PDB entry 4FHT | X-ray diffraction, 2.15 A resolution | chains A and B

== Chain A (and B) ==
Molecule: PcaV transcriptional regulator
Source organism: Streptomyces coelicolor
Notes: chain B of this document is another copy of the same molecule, construct and numbering; everything in this record applies to it too
UniProtKB: Q9XAM6 (Q9XAM6_STRCO); residue numbers follow UniProt; this construct covers 1-154
Chain sequence (157 residues; numbered -2 to 154; the number before each row is that of its first residue; numbers below 1 keep their minus sign (Gly-2 is residue -2)):
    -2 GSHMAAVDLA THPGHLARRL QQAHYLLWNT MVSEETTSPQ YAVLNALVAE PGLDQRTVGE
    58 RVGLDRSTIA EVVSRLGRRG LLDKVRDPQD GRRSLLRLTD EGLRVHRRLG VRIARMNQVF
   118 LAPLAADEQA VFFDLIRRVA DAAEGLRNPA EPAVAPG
Not modelled in the structure: -2 to 0, 142-154 (chain B: -2 to -1, 142-154)
Differences from the reference sequence: expression tag (-2 to 0)
Ligand contacts:
  - 3,4-dihydroxybenzoic acid (DHB), molecule 1: Leu6, His9, Gly11, His12, Arg15
  - 3,4-dihydroxybenzoic acid (DHB), molecule 2: His21, Trp25, Ser35, Pro36, Tyr38, Ala39, Ile110, Met113
What the authors report for this chain:
  - binding site for 3,4-dihydroxybenzoic acid: Leu6, His9, Gly11, His12, Arg15, His21, Trp25, Ser35, Tyr38, Ala39, Ile110, Met113, Asn114
  - specificity-determining residues: His9, His21
  - conformationally variable residues (domain motion): Val29 to Arg83, Ser91 to Ala111
  - mutagenesis - R15A, R15K: abolished binding to 3,4-dihydroxybenzoic acid
  - mutagenesis - R15A: abolished binding to DNA
  - mutagenesis - R15K: unchanged binding to DNA
  - mutagenesis - R15A, R15K: unchanged stability

== Interface between chain A and chain B ==
Pairs across the interface (99):
  Met1(A) - Leu100(B)
  Met1(A) - Arg104(B)
  Ala2(A) - Val45(B)
  Ala2(A) - His103(B)
  Ala3(A) - Asn42(B)
  Ala3(A) - Val45(B)
  Ala3(A) - Ala46(B)
  Val4(A) - Tyr38(B)
  Val4(A) - Asn42(B)  hydrogen bond (backbone-side chain)
  Leu6(A) - Ala39(B)  hydrophobic
  Ala7(A) - Phe130(B)
  Thr8(A) - Phe130(B)
  His9(A) - Ile110(B)
  His9(A) - Asn114(B)
  Pro10(A) - Asn114(B)
  Pro10(A) - Phe117(B)  hydrophobic
  Pro10(A) - Leu118(B)  hydrophobic
  Gly11(A) - His21(B)  hydrogen bond (backbone-side chain)
  His12(A) - Val59(B)
  Leu13(A) - Ile133(B)  hydrophobic
  Ala14(A) - Leu17(B)  hydrophobic
  Ala14(A) - Gln18(B)
  Arg15(A) - Gln18(B)  hydrogen bond (backbone-side chain)
  Arg15(A) - Pro36(B)
  Arg15(A) - Val59(B)  hydrogen bond (side chain-backbone)
  Arg15(A) - Gly60(B)  hydrogen bond (side chain-backbone)
  Arg15(A) - Leu61(B)
  Arg16(A) - Arg58(B)
  Arg16(A) - Gly60(B)
  Leu17(A) - Ala14(B)  hydrophobic
  Leu17(A) - Ile133(B)  hydrophobic
  Leu17(A) - Val136(B)  hydrophobic
  Leu17(A) - Ala137(B)
  Gln18(A) - Ala14(B)
  Gln18(A) - Arg15(B)  hydrogen bond (side chain-backbone)
  Gln18(A) - Gln18(B)
  Gln19(A) - Gly60(B)  hydrogen bond (side chain-backbone)
  Gln19(A) - Leu61(B)
  Ala20(A) - Ala137(B)
  Ala20(A) - Ala140(B)  hydrophobic
  His21(A) - Gly11(B)  hydrogen bond (side chain-backbone)
  Pro36(A) - Arg15(B)
  Tyr38(A) - Val4(B)
  Asn42(A) - Ala3(B)
  Asn42(A) - Val4(B)  hydrogen bond (side chain-backbone)
  Asn42(A) - Leu6(B)
  Val45(A) - Met1(B)
  Val45(A) - Ala2(B)
  Val45(A) - Ala3(B)
  Ala46(A) - Ala3(B)  hydrophobic
  Pro48(A) - Met1(B)  hydrophobic
  Arg58(A) - Arg16(B)  hydrogen bond (backbone-side chain)
  Val59(A) - His12(B)
  Val59(A) - Arg15(B)  hydrogen bond (backbone-side chain)
  Val59(A) - Arg16(B)
  Gly60(A) - Arg15(B)  hydrogen bond (backbone-side chain)
  Gly60(A) - Arg16(B)
  Gly60(A) - Gln19(B)  hydrogen bond (backbone-side chain)
  Leu61(A) - Arg15(B)
  Leu61(A) - Gln19(B)
  Leu100(A) - Met1(B)  hydrophobic
  His103(A) - Ala2(B)
  Ile110(A) - His9(B)
  Asn114(A) - His9(B)
  Asn114(A) - Pro10(B)
  Val116(A) - Ala139(B)
  Phe117(A) - Pro10(B)  hydrophobic
  Phe117(A) - Val136(B)
  Phe117(A) - Ala139(B)
  Pro120(A) - Arg135(B)  hydrogen bond (backbone-side chain)
  Pro120(A) - Ala139(B)  hydrophobic
  Leu121(A) - Leu132(B)  hydrophobic
  Leu121(A) - Arg135(B)
  Leu121(A) - Val136(B)  hydrophobic
  Glu125(A) - Leu132(B)
  Glu125(A) - Arg135(B)  salt bridge
  Val128(A) - Leu132(B)  hydrophobic
  Phe129(A) - Leu132(B)
  Phe129(A) - Ile133(B)  hydrophobic
  Phe129(A) - Val136(B)  hydrophobic
  Phe130(A) - Ala7(B)
  Phe130(A) - Thr8(B)
  Phe130(A) - Leu13(B)  hydrophobic
  Leu132(A) - Glu125(B)
  Leu132(A) - Val128(B)  hydrophobic
  Leu132(A) - Phe129(B)
  Ile133(A) - Leu13(B)  hydrophobic
  Ile133(A) - Leu17(B)  hydrophobic
  Arg135(A) - Pro120(B)  hydrogen bond (side chain-backbone)
  Arg135(A) - Leu121(B)
  Arg135(A) - Glu125(B)  salt bridge
  Val136(A) - Leu17(B)  hydrophobic
  Val136(A) - Phe117(B)
  Val136(A) - Leu121(B)  hydrophobic
  Ala137(A) - Leu17(B)  hydrophobic
  Ala137(A) - Ala20(B)
  Ala139(A) - Val116(B)
  Ala139(A) - Phe117(B)
  Ala140(A) - Ala20(B)  hydrophobic
Other interface residues (no listed pair), chain A (53 interface residues in all): Ser35, Ala39, Leu118, Arg134
Other interface residues (no listed pair), chain B (56 interface residues in all): His0, Leu23, Leu24, Ser35, Arg134
Interface features reported in the paper:
  - specific contacts: Arg15(B)-Val59(A) (backbone contact), Arg15(B)-Gly60(A) (backbone contact)

== In short ==
53 residues of chain A face 56 of chain B across their interface, with 15 hydrogen bonds and 2 salt bridges.
Polar contacts include Glu125(A)-Arg135(B), Val4(A)-Asn42(B) and Gly11(A)-His21(B). The authors report
backbone contacts between Arg15(B) and Val59(A) and Arg15(B) and Gly60(A). The paper reports a binding site
for 3,4-dihydroxybenzoic acid at Leu6(A), His9(A) and Gly11(A) among others; R15A and R15K of chain A abolish
binding to 3,4-dihydroxybenzoic acid.
Chain A and chain B are both PcaV transcriptional regulator (Streptomyces coelicolor); the structure, Crystal
Structure of the PcaV transcriptional regulator from Streptomyces coelicolor in complex with its natural
ligand, was determined by X-ray diffraction together with 4G9Y from the same study.
